PDB entry 7PGG | X-ray diffraction, 2.85 A resolution | chains A and B

Chain A (and B):
Protein: Ion transport protein
Source organism: Alcanivorax borkumensis
Notes: chain B of this document is another copy of the same molecule, construct and numbering; everything in this record applies to it too
Reference sequence: Q0VNY2 (Q0VNY2_ALCBS); aligned to UniProt positions 132-277 over residues 132-277 (the alignment contains insertions or deletions, so no single offset holds)
Amino-acid sequence (147 residues; row label = number of the first residue in the row):
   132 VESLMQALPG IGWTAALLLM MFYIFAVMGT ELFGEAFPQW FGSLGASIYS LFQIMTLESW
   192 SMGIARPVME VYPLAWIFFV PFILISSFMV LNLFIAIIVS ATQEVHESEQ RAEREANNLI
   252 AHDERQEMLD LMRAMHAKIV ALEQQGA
Modified positions: Mse136, Mse151, Mse152, Mse159, Mse186, Mse193, Mse200, Mse220, Mse259, Mse263, Mse266 (selenomethionine; parent Met)
Differences from the reference sequence: expression tag (278)
Ligand contacts: VVA (2-{[(S)-(2-aminoethoxy)(hydroxy)phosphoryl]oxy}ethyl heptadecanoate): Phe156, Mse159, Leu163, Leu205, Ile208, Phe209
What the authors report for this chain:
  - conformationally variable residues (domain motion): His237

Interface between chain A and chain B:
Contacting residue pairs (56):
  Gly141(A) - Trp144(B)
  Trp144(A) - Trp144(B)  hydrophobic
  Thr145(A) - Trp144(B)  hydrogen bond
  Leu148(A) - Trp144(B)  hydrophobic
  Leu148(A) - Ala147(B)  hydrophobic
  Leu148(A) - Leu148(B)  hydrophobic
  Mse151(A) - Mse151(B)
  Mse152(A) - Ala147(B)
  Mse152(A) - Leu150(B)  hydrophobic
  Mse152(A) - Mse151(B)  hydrophobic
  Tyr154(A) - Tyr154(B)  hydrogen bond
  Ile155(A) - Mse151(B)
  Ile155(A) - Tyr154(B)  hydrophobic
  Val158(A) - Leu175(B)  hydrophobic
  Mse159(A) - Leu175(B)
  Mse159(A) - Gly176(B)
  Mse159(A) - Ile179(B)  hydrophobic
  Glu162(A) - Ser174(B)
  Glu162(A) - Leu175(B)  hydrogen bond (side chain-backbone)
  Glu162(A) - Gly176(B)
  Ile216(A) - Ala146(B)  hydrophobic
  Phe219(A) - Leu139(B)
  Phe219(A) - Gly143(B)
  Mse220(A) - Gly143(B)
  Asn223(A) - Leu139(B)
  Asn223(A) - Pro140(B)
  Ile226(A) - Mse136(B)
  Ile226(A) - Leu139(B)  hydrophobic
  Val230(A) - Gln137(B)
  Gln234(A) - Gln137(B)  hydrogen bond
  Gln241(A) - Arg245(B)
  Glu244(A) - Glu246(B)
  Asn248(A) - Asn249(B)
  Ala252(A) - Arg256(B)
  Glu255(A) - His253(B)  salt bridge
  Glu255(A) - Arg256(B)  salt bridge
  Arg256(A) - Arg256(B)
  Glu258(A) - Leu260(B)
  Glu258(A) - Arg264(B)  salt bridge
  Mse259(A) - Arg256(B)
  Mse259(A) - Mse259(B)
  Mse259(A) - Leu260(B)  hydrophobic
  Mse259(A) - Mse263(B)
  Leu262(A) - Mse263(B)  hydrophobic
  Leu262(A) - His267(B)
  Mse263(A) - Mse263(B)  hydrophobic
  Mse266(A) - Mse266(B)  hydrophobic
  Mse266(A) - His267(B)
  Mse266(A) - Ile270(B)  hydrophobic
  Lys269(A) - Ile270(B)
  Lys269(A) - Glu274(B)
  Ile270(A) - Ile270(B)  hydrophobic
  Leu273(A) - Ile270(B)
  Leu273(A) - Leu273(B)  hydrophobic
  Leu273(A) - Glu274(B)
  Gln276(A) - Gly277(B)
Interface residues without a listed pair, chain A (39 interface residues in all): Phe156, Leu163, Ile229, His237, Ala265, Ala272
Interface residues without a listed pair, chain B (35 interface residues in all): Ile142, Arg242, Val271, Ala278

Summary:
The interface between chain A and chain B involves 39 residues on one side and 35 on the other, with 4
hydrogen bonds and 3 salt bridges. Polar contacts include Glu255(A)-His253(B), Glu255(A)-Arg256(B) and
Glu258(A)-Arg264(B). Chain A binds compound VVA. The paper reports conformational variability at His237(A).
Both chains are Ion transport protein (Alcanivorax borkumensis). Entry 7PGG (NaVAb1p detergent (DM)) was
determined by X-ray diffraction, deposited together with 7PGH, 7PG8, 7PGF and 7PGI.
